PDB entry 2QR0 | X-ray diffraction, 3.50 A resolution | chains C and F of the 6 polymer chains in the assembly

# Chain C
Name: Vascular endothelial growth factor A
Organism: Homo sapiens
UniProtKB: P15692 (VEGFA_HUMAN); residues 13-109 here correspond to UniProt positions 39-135 (UniProt number = residue number + 26)
Chain sequence (97 residues; numbered 13 to 109; the number before each row is that of its first residue):
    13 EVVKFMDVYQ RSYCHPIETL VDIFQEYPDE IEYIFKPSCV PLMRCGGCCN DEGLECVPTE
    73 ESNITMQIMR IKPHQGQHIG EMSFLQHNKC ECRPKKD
Disordered / not traced: 108-109
Cystine bridges: Cys-26/Cys-68, Cys-57/Cys-102, Cys-61/Cys-104

# Chain F
Name: Fab-Fragment Heavy Chain
Organism: Homo sapiens
Notes: antibody fragment or engineered binder
Chain sequence (221 residues; row label = number of the first residue in the row; a row labelled like 82A-82C holds insertion residues (82A, then the next letters in order)):
     1 EVQLVESGGG LVQPGGSLRL SCAASGFNFS SSSIHWVRQA PGKGLEWVAY IY
   52A P
    53 SYSYTSYADS VKGRFTISAD TSKNTAYLQM
82A-82C NSL
    83 RAEDTAVYYC ARYYGTGA
  100A M
   101 DYWGQGTLVT VSSASTKGPS VFPLAPSSKS TSGGTAALGC LVKDYFPEPV TVSWNSGALT
   161 SGVHTFPAVL QSSGLYSLSS VVTVPSSSLG TQTYICNVNH KPSNTKVDKK VEPKSC
Disordered / not traced: 129-133
Cystine bridges: Cys-22/Cys-92, Cys-140/Cys-196

# Chain C / chain F interface
Contacting residue pairs - 25 pairs, chain C then chain F:
  Tyr-45(C) / Tyr-54(F)  hydrogen bond
  Arg-82(C) / Tyr-54(F)
  Ile-83(C) / Tyr-95(F)
  Ile-83(C) / Thr-98(F)
  Lys-84(C) / Tyr-52(F)
  Lys-84(C) / Tyr-54(F)
  His-86(C) / Tyr-96(F)
  His-86(C) / Gly-97(F)
  Gln-87(C) / Ser-31(F)
  Gln-87(C) / Ser-32(F)
  Gln-87(C) / Ser-33(F)  hydrogen bond (backbone-side chain)
  Gln-87(C) / Tyr-52(F)
  Gln-87(C) / Tyr-95(F)
  Gly-88(C) / Ser-33(F)
  Gly-88(C) / Tyr-50(F)
  Gly-88(C) / Tyr-52(F)
  Gly-88(C) / Tyr-95(F)
  Gln-89(C) / Tyr-50(F)  hydrogen bond (backbone-side chain)
  Gln-89(C) / Tyr-52(F)
  Gln-89(C) / Tyr-56(F)
  Gln-89(C) / Tyr-95(F)  hydrogen bond
  His-90(C) / Tyr-52(F)
  His-90(C) / Tyr-54(F)
  His-90(C) / Tyr-56(F)
  Ile-91(C) / Tyr-56(F)
Also at the interface, not in a pair above, chain F (12 interface residues in all): Gly-99

# Overview
10 residues of chain C and 12 residues of chain F are in contact; the contacts include 4 hydrogen bonds. Polar
contacts include Tyr-45(C)/Tyr-54(F), Gln-87(C)/Ser-33(F) and Gln-89(C)/Tyr-50(F).
Chain C is Vascular endothelial growth factor A and chain F is Fab-Fragment Heavy Chain, both from Homo
sapiens; the structure, Structure of VEGF complexed to a Fab containing TYR and SER in the CDRs, was
determined by X-ray diffraction.
